PDB entry 1W13 | X-ray diffraction, 2.00 A resolution | chain U

[Chain U]
Protein: Urokinase-type plasminogen activator
Organism: Homo sapiens
Notes: EC 3.4.21.73
UniProtKB: P00749 (UROK_HUMAN); the construct lacks a stretch of the UniProt sequence and is renumbered around it, so the offset changes along the chain: 16-37 = UniProt 179-200; 38-60 = UniProt 205-227; 63-97 = UniProt 234-268; 98-110 = UniProt 271-283; 5 more segments
Sequence (247 residues; each row starts with the number of its first residue; note: 1 number in that range is skipped by the numbering (no residue carries it; nothing is unmodelled there); a row labelled like 37A-37D holds insertion residues (37A, then the next letters in order)):
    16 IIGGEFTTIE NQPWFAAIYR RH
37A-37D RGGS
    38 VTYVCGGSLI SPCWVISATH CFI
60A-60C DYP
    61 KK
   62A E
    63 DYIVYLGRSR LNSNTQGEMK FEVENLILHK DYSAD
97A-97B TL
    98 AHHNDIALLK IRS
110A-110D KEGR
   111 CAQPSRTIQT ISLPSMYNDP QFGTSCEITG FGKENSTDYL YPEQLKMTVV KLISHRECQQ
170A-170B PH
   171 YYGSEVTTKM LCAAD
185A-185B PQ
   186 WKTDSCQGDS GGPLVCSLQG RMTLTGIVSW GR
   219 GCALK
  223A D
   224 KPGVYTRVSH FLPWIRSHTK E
Sequence notes: conflict Ser-122 (Cys299 in P00749)
Curated features (UniProtKB/Swiss-Prot):
  - active site (Charge relay system): His-57, Asp-102, Ser-195
  - modified residue: Ser-146 (Phosphoserine)
  - glycosylation: Asn-145 (N-linked (GlcNAc...) asparagine)
Cystine bridges: Cys-42/Cys-58, Cys-50/Cys-111, Cys-136/Cys-201, Cys-168/Cys-182, Cys-191/Cys-220
Small-molecule neighbours: SM1 (N-(benzylsulfonyl)-D-seryl-N-(4-{[amino(imino)methyl]amino}benzyl)-L-alaninamide): His-57, Thr-97A, Leu-97B, His-99, Ser-146, Asp-189, Ser-190, Cys-191, Gln-192, Ser-195, Val-213, Ser-214, Trp-215, Gly-216, Arg-217, Gly-219, Cys-220, Ala-221, Lys-224, Pro-225, Gly-226

[Overview]
Chain U binds compound SM1. From UniProt: 3 active-site residues.
Chain U is Urokinase-type plasminogen activator (Homo sapiens); the structure, Urokinase type plasminogen
activator, was determined by X-ray diffraction (same publication as 1W0Z, 1W10, 1W11, 1W12 and 1W14).
